9DWK - chains E and J of the 12 polymer chains in the assembly; structure by electron microscopy, 4.30 A resolution (low resolution: residue-level contacts below are approximate; hydrogen-bond / salt-bridge calls are withheld).

# Chain E
Molecule: Histone H3.2
Source organism: Homo sapiens
Reference sequence: Q71DI3 (H32_HUMAN); residues 1-135 here correspond to UniProt positions 2-136 (UniProt number = residue number + 1)
Sequence (135 residues; row label = number of the first residue in the row):
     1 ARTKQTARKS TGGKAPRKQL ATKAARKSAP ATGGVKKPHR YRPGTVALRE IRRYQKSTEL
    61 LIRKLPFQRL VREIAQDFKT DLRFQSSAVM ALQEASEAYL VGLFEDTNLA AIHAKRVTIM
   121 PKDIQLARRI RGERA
Disordered / not traced: 1-37, 134-135
Differences from the reference sequence: engineered mutation Ala-110 (Cys111 in Q71DI3)

# Chain J
Molecule: 601 J strand (non-damaged strand)
Sequence (147 nucleotides; numbered 1 to 147; the number before each row is that of its first residue):
     1 ATCGGATGTA TATATCTGAC ACGTGCCTGG AGACTAGGGA GTAATCCCCT TGGCGGTTAA
    61 AACGCGGGGG ACAGCGCGTA CGTGCGTTTA AGCGGTGCTA GAGCTGTCTA CGACCAATTG
   121 AGCGGCCTCG GCACCGGGAT TCTCGAT
Disordered / not traced: 1-21, 147

# How chain E and chain J interact
Contacting residue pairs (11; chain E residue first):
  Arg-40(E) with DC144(J); DG145(J)
  Tyr-41(E) with DC144(J)
  Arg-42(E) with DC144(J)
  Pro-43(E) with DG69(J)
  Thr-45(E) with DC144(J)
  Arg-116(E) with DA71(J)
  Val-117(E) with DG70(J); DA71(J)
  Thr-118(E) with DG70(J); DA71(J)
Other interface residues (no listed pair), chain E (10 interface residues in all): Pro-38, Lys-115

# Overview
The interface between chain E and chain J involves 10 residues on one side and 5 on the other.
Chain E is Histone H3.2 (Homo sapiens) and chain J is 601 J strand (non-damaged strand); the structure, DNA
Polymerase Beta bound to a nucleosome containing a 1-nt gap at SHL-3.5, was determined by electron microscopy.
